PDB entry 6UU5 | X-ray diffraction, 5.40 A resolution (low resolution: residue-level contacts below are approximate; hydrogen-bond / salt-bridge calls are withheld) | chains CCC and 333 of the 9 polymer chains in the assembly

# Chain CCC
Molecule: DNA-directed RNA polymerase subunit beta
From: Escherichia coli
Notes: EC 2.7.7.6
UniProt: P0A8V4 (RPOB_ECO57); residues 1-1342 here = UniProt positions 1-1342
Chain sequence (1342 residues; row label = number of the first residue in the row):
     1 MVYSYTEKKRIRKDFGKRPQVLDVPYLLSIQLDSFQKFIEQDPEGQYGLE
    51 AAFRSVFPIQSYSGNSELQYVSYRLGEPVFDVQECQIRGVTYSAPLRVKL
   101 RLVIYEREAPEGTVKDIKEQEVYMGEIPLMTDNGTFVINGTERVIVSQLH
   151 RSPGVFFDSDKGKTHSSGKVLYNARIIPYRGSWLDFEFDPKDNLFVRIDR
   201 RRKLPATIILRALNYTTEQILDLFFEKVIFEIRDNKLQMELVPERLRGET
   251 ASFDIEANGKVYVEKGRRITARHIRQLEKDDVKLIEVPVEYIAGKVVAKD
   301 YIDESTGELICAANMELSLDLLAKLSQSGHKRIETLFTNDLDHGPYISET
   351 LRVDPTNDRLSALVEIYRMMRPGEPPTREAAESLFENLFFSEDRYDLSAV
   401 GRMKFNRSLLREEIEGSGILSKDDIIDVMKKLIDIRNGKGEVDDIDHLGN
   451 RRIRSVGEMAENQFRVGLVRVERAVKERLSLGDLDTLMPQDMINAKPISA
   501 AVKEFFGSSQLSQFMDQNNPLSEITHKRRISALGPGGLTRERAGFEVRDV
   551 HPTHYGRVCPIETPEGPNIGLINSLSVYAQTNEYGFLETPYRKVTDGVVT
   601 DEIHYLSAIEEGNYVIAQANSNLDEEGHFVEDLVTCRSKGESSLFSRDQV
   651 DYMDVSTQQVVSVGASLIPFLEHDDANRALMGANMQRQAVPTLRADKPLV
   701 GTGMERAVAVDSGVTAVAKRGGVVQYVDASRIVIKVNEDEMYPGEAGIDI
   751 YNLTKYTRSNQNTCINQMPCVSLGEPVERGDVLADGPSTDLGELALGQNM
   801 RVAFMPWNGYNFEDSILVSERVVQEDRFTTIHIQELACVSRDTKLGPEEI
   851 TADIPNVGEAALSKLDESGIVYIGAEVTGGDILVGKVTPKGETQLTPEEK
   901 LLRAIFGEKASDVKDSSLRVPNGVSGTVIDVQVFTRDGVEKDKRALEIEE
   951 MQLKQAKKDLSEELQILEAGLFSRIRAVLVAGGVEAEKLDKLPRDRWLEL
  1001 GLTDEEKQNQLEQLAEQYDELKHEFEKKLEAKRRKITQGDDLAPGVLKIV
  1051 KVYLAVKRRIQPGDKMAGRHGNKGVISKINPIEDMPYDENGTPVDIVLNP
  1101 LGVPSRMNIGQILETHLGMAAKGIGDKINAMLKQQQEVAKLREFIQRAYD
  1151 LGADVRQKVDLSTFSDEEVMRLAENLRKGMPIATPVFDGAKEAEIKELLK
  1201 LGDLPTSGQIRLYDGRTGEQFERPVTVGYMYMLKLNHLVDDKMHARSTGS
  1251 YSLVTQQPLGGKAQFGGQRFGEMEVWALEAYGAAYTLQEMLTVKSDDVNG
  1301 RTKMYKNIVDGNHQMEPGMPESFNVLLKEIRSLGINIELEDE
Not modelled in the structure: 1
Curated features (UniProtKB/Swiss-Prot):
  - modified residue (N6-acetyllysine): Lys1022, Lys1200

# Chain 333
Molecule: RNA 6-mer (dinucleotide GpA primed synthesis)
Sequence (6 nucleotides; row label = number of the first residue in the row):
    14 GAGUCU
Ion coordination: Mg2+: C18, U19 (shared with 3 residues of chain DDD)

# Interface between chain CCC and chain 333
Residue-residue contacts (15):
  Gln510(CCC) - G14(333)
  Gln513(CCC) - G14(333)
  Gln513(CCC) - A15(333)
  Asp516(CCC) - A15(333)
  Arg529(CCC) - A15(333)
  Arg529(CCC) - G16(333)
  Pro564(CCC) - G16(333)
  Asn568(CCC) - A15(333)
  Ile572(CCC) - A15(333)
  Gln688(CCC) - G16(333)
  Gln688(CCC) - U17(333)
  Lys1065(CCC) - U17(333)
  Lys1065(CCC) - C18(333)
  Lys1073(CCC) - C18(333)
  His1237(CCC) - U17(333)
Other interface residues (no listed pair), chain CCC (15 interface residues in all): Ser531, Arg540, Glu565, Arg687

# In short
15 residues of chain CCC and 5 residues of chain 333 are in contact. C18(333) and U19(333) coordinate Mg2+.
Here chain CCC is DNA-directed RNA polymerase subunit beta (Escherichia coli) and chain 333 is RNA 6-mer
(dinucleotide GpA primed synthesis). Entry 6UU5 (E. coli sigma-S transcription initiation complex with a 6-nt
RNA ("Old" crystal soaked with GTP, UTP ...) was determined by X-ray diffraction, deposited together with
6UTV, 6UTW, 6UTX, 6UTY, 6UTZ, 6UU0 and 11 further entries.
